PDB entry 4QHG | X-ray diffraction, 2.20 A resolution | chain A

== Chain A ==
Name: Uncharacterized protein MJ1213
Source organism: Methanocaldococcus jannaschii
UniProtKB: Q58610 (Y1213_METJA); residues 1-110 here = UniProt positions 1-110
Sequence (110 residues; each row starts with the number of its first residue):
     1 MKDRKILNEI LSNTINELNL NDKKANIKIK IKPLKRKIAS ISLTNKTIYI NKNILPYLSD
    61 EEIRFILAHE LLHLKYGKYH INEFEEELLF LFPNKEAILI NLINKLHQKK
Disordered / not traced: 1-2
Ion coordination: Zn2+: H69, E70, H73

== Summary ==
H69, E70 and H73 form the Zn2+ site.
Chain A is Uncharacterized protein MJ1213 (Methanocaldococcus jannaschii); the structure, Crystal structure of
Methanocaldococcus jannaschii dimeric selecase, was determined by X-ray diffraction, deposited together with
4QHF, 4QHH and 4QHI.
